Entry 6MUV (electron microscopy, 3.80 A resolution); this record covers chains L and X of the 42 polymer chains in the assembly.

== Chain L ==
Protein: 20S proteasome beta-5 subunit
Source organism: Plasmodium falciparum (isolate 3D7)
Notes: EC 3.4.25.1
Reference sequence: Q8IJT1 (Q8IJT1_PLAF7); residues 1-211 here correspond to UniProt positions 61-271 (UniProt number = residue number + 60)
Amino-acid sequence (211 residues; row label = number of the first residue in the row):
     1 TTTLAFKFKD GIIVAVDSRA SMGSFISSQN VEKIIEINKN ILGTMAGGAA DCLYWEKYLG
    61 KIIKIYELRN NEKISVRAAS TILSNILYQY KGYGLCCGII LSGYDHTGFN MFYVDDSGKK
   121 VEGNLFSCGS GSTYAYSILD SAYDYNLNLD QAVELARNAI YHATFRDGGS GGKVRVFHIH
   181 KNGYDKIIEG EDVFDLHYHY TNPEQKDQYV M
Unresolved in the structure: 205-211

== Chain X ==
Protein: 20S proteasome beta-3 subunit
Source organism: Plasmodium falciparum (isolate 3D7)
Notes: EC 3.4.25.1
Reference sequence: Q8I261 (Q8I261_PLAF7); residue numbers follow UniProt; this construct covers 1-218
Amino-acid sequence (218 residues; row label = number of the first residue in the row):
     1 MGSIYNYNGG CVLGMSGSNC VAIACDLRLG ANTFTTVSTK FSKIFKMNNN VYVGLSGLAT
    61 DIQTLYEILR YRVNLYEVRQ DAEMDVECFA NMLSSILYSN RFSPYFVNPI VVGFKLKHYV
   121 DEEGEKKVNY EPYLTAYDLI GAKCETRDFV VNGVTSEQLF GMCESLYVKD QDENGLFETI
   181 SQCLLSALDR DCISGWGAEV LVLTPEKIIK KKLKARMD
Unresolved in the structure: 1-4, 117-127

== Chain L / chain X interface ==
Residue-residue contacts (37; chain L residue first):
  Arg-19(L) with Arg-216(X); Asp-218(X), hydrogen bond (side chain-backbone)
  Gly-23(L) with Phe-34(X); Cys-192(X)
  Ser-24(L) with Asn-6(X); Asp-191(X); Ile-193(X)
  Phe-25(L) with Gln-158(X); Arg-190(X)
  Ile-26(L) with Asp-189(X); Arg-190(X), hydrogen bond (backbone-backbone); Asp-191(X)
  Ser-27(L) with Arg-190(X)
  Tyr-134(L) with Thr-35(X)
  Tyr-161(L) with Met-217(X), hydrogen bond
  Thr-164(L) with Asp-218(X)
  Phe-165(L) with Thr-36(X); Met-217(X), hydrophobic
  Arg-166(L) with Thr-35(X); Thr-36(X), hydrogen bond (backbone-backbone); Val-37(X)
  Asp-167(L) with Phe-34(X)
  Gly-168(L) with Arg-28(X); Phe-34(X); Cys-192(X)
  Gly-169(L) with Phe-34(X)
  Glu-191(L) with Arg-216(X), hydrogen bond (backbone-side chain); Asp-218(X)
  Phe-194(L) with Lys-214(X); Met-217(X), hydrophobic
  His-197(L) with Met-217(X)
  His-199(L) with Lys-214(X), hydrogen bond
  Asn-202(L) with Trp-196(X)
  Pro-203(L) with Thr-39(X), hydrogen bond (backbone-side chain); Trp-196(X)
  Glu-204(L) with Thr-39(X); Lys-40(X)
Other interface residues (no listed pair), chain L (26 interface residues in all): Ser-21, Ser-28, Gly-171, Gly-172, Thr-201
Other interface residues (no listed pair), chain X (21 interface residues in all): Lys-212, Leu-213

== Summary ==
26 residues of chain L and 21 residues of chain X are in contact, with 7 hydrogen bonds. Among the polar pairs
are Arg-19(L)/Asp-218(X), Tyr-161(L)/Met-217(X) and Glu-191(L)/Arg-216(X).
Chain L is 20S proteasome beta-5 subunit and chain X is 20S proteasome beta-3 subunit, both from Plasmodium
falciparum (isolate 3D7); the structure, The structure of the Plasmodium falciparum 20S proteasome in complex
with two PA28 activators, was determined by electron microscopy, deposited together with 6DFK, 6MUW and 6MUX.
